8SXE - chains A and E of the 6 polymer chains in the assembly; structure by electron microscopy, 3.55 A resolution.

[Chain A (and E)]
Name: Probable carboxyl-terminal protease
Source organism: Pseudomonas aeruginosa
Notes: chain E of this document is another copy of the same molecule, construct and numbering; everything in this record applies to it too
UniProtKB: Q9HU50 (Q9HU50_PSEAE); residues 38-436 here = UniProt positions 38-436
Sequence (403 residues; row label = number of the first residue in the row):
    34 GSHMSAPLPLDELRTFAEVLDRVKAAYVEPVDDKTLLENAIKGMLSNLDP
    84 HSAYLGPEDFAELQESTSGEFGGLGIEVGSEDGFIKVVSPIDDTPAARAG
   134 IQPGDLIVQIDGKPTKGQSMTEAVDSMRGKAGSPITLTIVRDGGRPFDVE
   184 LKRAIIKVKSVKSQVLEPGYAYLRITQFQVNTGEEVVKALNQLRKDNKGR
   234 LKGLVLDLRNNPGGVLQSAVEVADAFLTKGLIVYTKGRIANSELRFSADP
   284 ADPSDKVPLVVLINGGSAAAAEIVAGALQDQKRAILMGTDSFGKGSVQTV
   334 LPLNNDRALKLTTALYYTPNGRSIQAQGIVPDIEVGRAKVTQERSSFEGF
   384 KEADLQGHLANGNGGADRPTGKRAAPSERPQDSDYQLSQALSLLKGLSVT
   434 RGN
Disordered / not traced: 34-37, 375-415 (chain E: 34-192, 269-276, 327-346)
Sequence notes: expression tag (34-37); engineered mutation Ala302 (Ser in Q9HU50)
From the paper describing this entry:
  - mutagenesis - L46A, A50V: unchanged catalytic activity on PA1198
  - mutagenesis - L46K, A50K: abolished catalytic activity on PA1198
  - catalytic residues: Lys327
  - catalytic residues: His84 (proposed by the authors, not directly observed)
  - mutagenesis - S302A, K327A: abolished catalytic activity
  - mutagenesis - H84A, Q331A: decreased catalytic activity
  - contacts within the chain: His84-Lys327, Lys327-Gln331
  - binding site for unidentified peptide: Pro245 to Leu249, Val330, Gln331 to Val333
  - mutagenesis - G246M, F325A: decreased catalytic activity on PA1198
  - conformationally variable residues (loop rearrangement): Lys269 to Glu276, Lys327, Gln331
  - mutagenesis - S302A (0.76 +/- 0.16 uM): unchanged binding to TPR repeat-containing protein PA4667
  - catalytic residues: Gln331 (citing earlier work)

[How chain A and chain E interact]
Contacting residue pairs - 62 pairs, chain A then chain E:
  Leu81(A) with Gly390(E)
  Asp82(A) with Gly390(E); Leu392(E)
  Pro83(A) with Leu388(E), hydrophobic; Gln389(E); Gly390(E)
  His84(A) with Glu385(E), salt bridge
  Ile318(A) with Val432(E), hydrophobic; Thr433(E)
  Asp323(A) with Lys384(E)
  Ser324(A) with Lys384(E)
  Phe325(A) with Phe383(E); Lys384(E); Glu385(E)
  Gly326(A) with Glu385(E)
  Lys327(A) with Glu385(E)
  Leu348(A) with Leu392(E), hydrophobic
  Tyr350(A) with Gly395(E); Asn396(E)
  Gly354(A) with Asn396(E), hydrogen bond (backbone-side chain)
  Arg355(A) with Asn396(E)
  Ser356(A) with Asn394(E); Gly395(E), hydrogen bond (side chain-backbone); Asn396(E), hydrogen bond (backbone-side chain)
  Gln358(A) with Glu385(E), hydrogen bond; Leu392(E), hydrogen bond (side chain-backbone); Ala393(E); Asn394(E)
  Ala359(A) with Glu385(E); His391(E); Asp400(E)
  Gln360(A) with Asn394(E), hydrogen bond; Arg401(E)
  Asp365(A) with Lys428(E); Val432(E)
  Ile366(A) with Ser425(E); Lys428(E); Gly429(E)
  Arg370(A) with Gln375(E); Glu376(E), salt bridge
  Ala371(A) with Thr374(E); Gln375(E)
  Lys372(A) with Lys372(E); Val373(E); Thr374(E), hydrogen bond (backbone-backbone); Glu376(E), salt bridge
  Val373(A) with Lys372(E)
  Thr374(A) with Lys372(E), hydrogen bond (backbone-backbone)
  Gln422(A) with Tyr418(E), hydrogen bond; Ser421(E); Gln422(E), hydrogen bond
  Ser425(A) with Gln422(E)
  Leu426(A) with Ser425(E); Leu426(E), hydrophobic
  Gly429(A) with Ile366(E); Leu426(E)
  Leu430(A) with Gly429(E); Leu430(E)
  Val432(A) with Asp365(E); Ile366(E), hydrophobic
  Thr433(A) with Ile318(E); Leu430(E)
Interface residues without a listed pair, chain A (41 interface residues in all): Gly298, Lys315, Ala317, Gly328, Thr345, Gly361, Val363, Tyr418, Lys428
Interface residues without a listed pair, chain E (35 interface residues in all): Ala371, Ala386, Ala399

[Summary]
The interface between chain A and chain E involves 41 residues on one side and 35 on the other, with 10
hydrogen bonds and 3 salt bridges. Polar pairs include His84(A)-Glu385(E), Arg370(A)-Glu376(E) and
Lys372(A)-Glu376(E). The paper reports catalytic residues Lys327(A), His84(A) and Gln331(A); L46K and A50K of
chain A abolish catalytic activity on PA1198; 10 substitutions were tested in all.
Both chains are Probable carboxyl-terminal protease (Pseudomonas aeruginosa). Entry 8SXE (Structure of the
C-terminal protease CtpA-LbcA complex of Pseudomonas aeruginosa) was determined by electron microscopy,
deposited together with 8SXF, 8SXG and 8SXH.
